1WNX - chain A; structure by X-ray diffraction, 1.85 A resolution.

[Chain A]
Protein: Heme oxygenase
Source organism: Corynebacterium diphtheriae
Notes: EC 1.14.99.3
UniProt: P71119 (HMUO_CORDI); numbering as in UniProt (aligned over 1-215)
Amino-acid sequence (215 residues; each row starts with the number of its first residue):
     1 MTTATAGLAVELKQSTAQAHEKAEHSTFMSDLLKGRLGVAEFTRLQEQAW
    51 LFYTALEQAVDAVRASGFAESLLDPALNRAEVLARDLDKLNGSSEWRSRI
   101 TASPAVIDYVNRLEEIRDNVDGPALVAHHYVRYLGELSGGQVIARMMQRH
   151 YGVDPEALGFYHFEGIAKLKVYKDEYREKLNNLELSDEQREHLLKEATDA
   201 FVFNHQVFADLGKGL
Not modelled in the structure: 1-6, 214-215
Construct notes: engineered mutation Glu136 (Asp in P71119)
Bound ions: heme Fe near His20 (its only coordinating residue here); Na+ near Glu115 (its only coordinating residue here)
Small-molecule neighbours: heme (HEM): Ala9, Lys13, His20, Ala23, Glu24, Met29, Leu33, Tyr130, Val131, Arg132, Leu134, Gly135, Ser138, Gly139, Val142, Lys173, Arg177, Phe201, Asn204, Phe208

[Summary]
Chain A binds heme.
Chain A is Heme oxygenase (Corynebacterium diphtheriae); the structure, D136E mutant of Heme Oxygenase from
Corynebacterium diphtheriae (HmuO), was determined by X-ray diffraction together with 1WNV and 1WNW from the
same study.
